Entry 9IS1 (X-ray diffraction, 2.01 A resolution); this record covers chains C and A of the 3 polymer chains in the assembly.

Chain C (and A):
Name: Beta-conglycinin beta subunit 2
Organism: Glycine max
Notes: chain A of this document is another copy of the same molecule, construct and numbering; everything in this record applies to it too
UniProtKB: F7J077 (GLCB2_SOYBN); residues 9-393 here correspond to UniProt positions 31-415 (UniProt number = residue number + 22)
Amino-acid sequence (385 residues; row label = number of the first residue in the row):
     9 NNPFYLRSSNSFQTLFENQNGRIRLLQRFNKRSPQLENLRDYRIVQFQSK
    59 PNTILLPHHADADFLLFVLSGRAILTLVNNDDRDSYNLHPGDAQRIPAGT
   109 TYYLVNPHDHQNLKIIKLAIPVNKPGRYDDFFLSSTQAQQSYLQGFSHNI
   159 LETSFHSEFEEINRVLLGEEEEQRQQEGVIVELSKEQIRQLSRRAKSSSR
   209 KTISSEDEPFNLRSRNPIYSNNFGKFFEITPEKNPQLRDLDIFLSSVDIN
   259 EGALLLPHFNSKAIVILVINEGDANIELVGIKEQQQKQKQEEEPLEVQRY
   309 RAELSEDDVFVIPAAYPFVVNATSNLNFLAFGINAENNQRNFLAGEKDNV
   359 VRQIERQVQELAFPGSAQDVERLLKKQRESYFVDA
Not modelled in the structure: 178-180, 290-303

Chain C / chain A interface:
Contacting residue pairs (119):
  Q43(C) with N131(A)
  E45(C) with R48(A), salt bridge; N131(A); K132(A), salt bridge; P133(A)
  N46(C) with V130(A), hydrogen bond (side chain-backbone); N131(A), hydrogen bond (backbone-backbone); K132(A); P133(A)
  L262(C) with I158(A), hydrophobic; T161(A)
  L264(C) with S162(A)
  P265(C) with F154(A), hydrophobic; S162(A)
  F267(C) with H67(A); G107(A); Y150(A)
  S269(C) with A106(A); G107(A)
  K270(C) with V130(A)
  I272(C) with N131(A)
  E285(C) with F154(A); S155(A), hydrogen bond; I158(A)
  V287(C) with F139(A); Y150(A); G153(A); F154(A), hydrophobic
  I289(C) with D137(A); D138(A); F139(A), hydrophobic
  E304(C) with Q148(A)
  V305(C) with Q148(A), hydrogen bond (backbone-side chain); Y150(A), hydrophobic; G153(A)
  R307(C) with G153(A), hydrogen bond (side chain-backbone); S155(A)
  P321(C) with N131(A)
  A322(C) with D69(A); V130(A), hydrophobic; N131(A), hydrogen bond (backbone-side chain)
  A323(C) with H67(A), hydrogen bond (backbone-side chain); D69(A); F139(A)
  Y324(C) with D69(A); N131(A); F139(A), hydrophobic
  P325(C) with F139(A); Y150(A), hydrophobic; F154(A), hydrophobic
  F326(C) with F154(A)
  V327(C) with F154(A); I158(A), hydrophobic
  N342(C) with V130(A)
  R348(C) with N88(A), hydrogen bond (backbone-side chain)
  N349(C) with N88(A); G107(A), hydrogen bond (side chain-backbone)
  L351(C) with Y150(A), hydrophobic; L151(A), hydrophobic; F163(A)
  A352(C) with S162(A)
  D356(C) with N88(A)
  N357(C) with N88(A)
  V358(C) with V86(A); N87(A); N88(A)
  V359(C) with L141(A), hydrophobic
  Q361(C) with V86(A); N87(A); N88(A); D89(A); D90(A); R91(A), hydrogen bond (backbone-side chain)
  I362(C) with Y111(A), hydrophobic; L141(A), hydrophobic
  E363(C) with R91(A), salt bridge; Y111(A), hydrogen bond; L199(A)
  Q365(C) with E194(A); Q195(A)
  V366(C) with I62(A), hydrophobic; P65(A), hydrophobic; Y111(A); L199(A), hydrophobic
  L369(C) with Q184(A), hydrogen bond (backbone-side chain); E190(A); L191(A), hydrophobic; Q195(A)
  A370(C) with P65(A); S142(A); S143(A), hydrogen bond (backbone-backbone)
  F371(C) with L141(A); V173(A); L174(A)
  P372(C) with R172(A); V173(A); L174(A); L175(A); G176(A); R182(A), hydrogen bond (backbone-side chain); Q183(A)
  G373(C) with R182(A)
  D377(C) with R172(A), salt bridge; V173(A)
  V378(C) with V173(A), hydrophobic
  L381(C) with S165(A); E169(A); I170(A), hydrophobic; V173(A), hydrophobic
  K384(C) with F163(A); H164(A); S165(A); E169(A), salt bridge
  Q385(C) with T161(A), hydrogen bond (side chain-backbone); S162(A), hydrogen bond (side chain-backbone); F163(A); H164(A)
  V391(C) with T161(A)
  D392(C) with T161(A)
Interface residues without a listed pair, chain C (56 interface residues in all): P42, L44, G288, N329, R380, L382, A393
Interface residues without a listed pair, chain A (61 interface residues in all): L64, A68, T84, T109, P129, R135, Q147, S149, Q152, V189

In short:
56 residues of chain C face 61 of chain A across their interface; the contacts include 16 hydrogen bonds and 5
salt bridges. Polar contacts include E45(C)-R48(A), E45(C)-K132(A) and E363(C)-R91(A).
Both chains are Beta-conglycinin beta subunit 2 (Glycine max). Entry 9IS1 (Pasteurization-treated
beta-conglycinin) was determined by X-ray diffraction (same publication as 9IS0 and 9IS2).
